7WR7 - chains A and B; structure by electron microscopy, 3.10 A resolution.

== Chain A ==
Molecule: Enteropeptidase non-catalytic heavy chain
Organism: Homo sapiens
UniProtKB: P98073 (ENTK_HUMAN); residues 524-784 here = UniProt positions 524-784
Chain sequence (261 residues; numbered 524 to 784; the number before each row is that of its first residue):
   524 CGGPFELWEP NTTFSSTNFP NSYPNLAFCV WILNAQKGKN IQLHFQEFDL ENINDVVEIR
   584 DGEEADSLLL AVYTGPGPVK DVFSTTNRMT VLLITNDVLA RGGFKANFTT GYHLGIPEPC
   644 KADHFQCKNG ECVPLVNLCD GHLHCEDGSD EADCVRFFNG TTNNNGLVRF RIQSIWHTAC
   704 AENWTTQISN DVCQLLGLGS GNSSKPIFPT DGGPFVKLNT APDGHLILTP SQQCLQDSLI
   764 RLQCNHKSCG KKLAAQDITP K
Cystine bridges: Cys650-Cys668, Cys662-Cys677, Cys716-Cys767
Covalently attached groups: N-acetylglucosamine (NAG) linked to Asn534, Asn630, Asn682, Asn706, Asn725
UniProt features mapped onto this chain:
  - glycosylation (N-linked (GlcNAc...) asparagine): Asn534, Asn630, Asn682, Asn706, Asn725

== Chain B ==
Molecule: Enteropeptidase catalytic light chain
Organism: Homo sapiens
UniProtKB: P98073 (ENTK_HUMAN); residues 785-1019 here = UniProt positions 785-1019
Chain sequence (235 residues; each row starts with the number of its first residue):
   785 IVGGSNAKEG AWPWVVGLYY GGRLLCGASL VSSDWLVSAA HCVYGRNLEP SKWTAILGLH
   845 MKSNLTSPQT VPRLIDEIVI NPHYNRRRKD NDIAMMHLEF KVNYTDYIQP ICLPEENQVF
   905 PPGRNCSIAG WGTVVYQGTT ANILQEADVP LLSNERCQQQ MPEYNITENM ICAGYEEGGI
   965 DSCQGDSGGP LMCQENNRWF LAGVTSFGYK CALPNRPGVY ARVSRFTEWI QSFLH
Cystine bridges: Cys810-Cys826, Cys910-Cys977, Cys941-Cys956, Cys967-Cys995
Covalently attached groups: N-acetylglucosamine (NAG) linked to Asn848, Asn887, Asn909, Asn949; 4-carbamimidamidobenzoic acid (GBS) linked to Ser971
Ligand contacts: 4-carbamimidamidobenzoic acid (GBS): His825, Asp965, Ser966, Cys967, Gln968, Gly969, Asp970, Thr989, Phe991, Gly992, Lys994, Cys995, Arg1000, Gly1002
UniProt features mapped onto this chain:
  - active site (Charge relay system): His825, Asp876, Ser971
  - glycosylation (N-linked (GlcNAc...) asparagine): Asn848, Asn887, Asn909, Asn949
What the authors report for this chain:
  - binding site for 4-carbamimidamidobenzoic acid: Asp965, Ser971
  - mutagenesis - H825A/D876A/S971A: abolished catalytic activity

== Interface between chain A and chain B ==
Disulfides between the chains: Cys772(A)-Cys896(B)
Pairs across the interface - 46 pairs, chain A then chain B:
  Phe551(A) - Arg871(B)
  Ile576(A) - Tyr804(B)
  Ile576(A) - Tyr828(B)
  Ile576(A) - Gly829(B)
  Ile576(A) - Arg830(B)
  Val579(A) - Tyr828(B)  hydrophobic
  Val579(A) - Gly829(B)
  Glu581(A) - Tyr828(B)  hydrogen bond
  Glu581(A) - Arg871(B)  salt bridge
  Arg583(A) - Tyr868(B)  hydrogen bond (side chain-backbone)
  Arg583(A) - Asn869(B)
  Arg583(A) - Arg871(B)
  Leu591(A) - Pro866(B)
  Leu592(A) - Ile864(B)  hydrophobic
  Leu592(A) - Pro866(B)  hydrogen bond (backbone-backbone)
  Val595(A) - Tyr828(B)  hydrophobic
  Val595(A) - Gly829(B)
  Val595(A) - Asn831(B)
  Val595(A) - Leu832(B)
  Tyr596(A) - Leu832(B)  hydrophobic
  Thr597(A) - Gly829(B)
  Thr597(A) - Leu832(B)
  Leu615(A) - Arg871(B)
  Ile617(A) - Arg871(B)
  His769(A) - Cys896(B)
  His769(A) - Arg982(B)
  Ser771(A) - Gln893(B)  hydrogen bond
  Ser771(A) - Pro894(B)
  Cys772(A) - Pro894(B)
  Cys772(A) - Cys896(B)  disulfide
  Cys772(A) - Arg982(B)
  Gly773(A) - Trp798(B)
  Gly773(A) - Cys896(B)
  Gly773(A) - Arg982(B)
  Gly773(A) - Trp983(B)  hydrogen bond (backbone-backbone)
  Lys774(A) - Trp798(B)
  Lys774(A) - Asn981(B)
  Lys774(A) - Arg982(B)
  Lys775(A) - Ala795(B)
  Lys775(A) - Trp798(B)
  Lys775(A) - Trp983(B)
  Leu776(A) - Asp890(B)
  Leu776(A) - Gln893(B)
  Ala777(A) - Gly794(B)
  Ala777(A) - Asp890(B)
  Lys784(A) - Ser789(B)  hydrogen bond (backbone-side chain)
Also at the interface, not in a pair above, chain A (22 interface residues in all): Ser590
Also at the interface, not in a pair above, chain B (30 interface residues in all): Glu793, Asn865, His867, Arg870, Tyr888, Tyr891, Ile895, Phe984

== Summary ==
The interface between chain A and chain B involves 22 residues on one side and 30 on the other, with 1
disulfide bond, 6 hydrogen bonds and 1 salt bridge. Polar contacts include Glu581(A)-Arg871(B),
Glu581(A)-Tyr828(B) and Arg583(A)-Tyr868(B). The paper reports a binding site for 4-carbamimidamidobenzoic
acid at Asp965(B) and Ser971(B); H825A/D876A/S971A of chain B abolish catalytic activity.
Here chain A is Enteropeptidase non-catalytic heavy chain and chain B is Enteropeptidase catalytic light
chain, both from Homo sapiens. Entry 7WR7 (Structure of Inhibited-EP) was determined by electron microscopy
(same publication as 8H3S, 8H3U, 7WQW, 7WQX and 7WQZ).
